PDB entry 7Y41 | electron microscopy, 4.10 A resolution (low resolution: residue-level contacts below are approximate; hydrogen-bond / salt-bridge calls are withheld) | chains A and R of the 33 polymer chains in the assembly

== Chain A ==
Molecule: 23S ribosomal RNA
Source organism: Mycolicibacterium smegmatis MC2 155
Sequence (3120 nucleotides; each row starts with the number of its first residue):
     1 UAAGUGUUUA AGGGCGCAUG GUGGAUGCCU UGGCACUGGG AGCCGAUGAA GGACGUAGGA
    61 GGCUGCGAUA AGCCUCGGGG AGCUGUCAAC CGAGCGUUGA UCCGAGGAUG UCCGAAUGGG
   121 GAAACCCGGC ACGAGUGAUG UCGUGUCACC AGGCGCUGAA UAUAUAGGCG UCUGGGGGGA
   181 ACGCGGGGAA GUGAAACAUC UCAGUACCCG UAGGAAGAGA AAACAAAAUG UGAUUCCGUG
   241 AGUAGUGGCG AGCGAAAGCG GAGGAUGGCU AAACCGUAUG CAUGUGAUAC CGGGUAGGGG
   301 UUGUGUGUGC GGGGUUGUGG GACCUAUCUU UCCGGCUCUA CCUGGCUGGA GGGCAGUGAG
   361 AAAAUGUUGU GGUUAGCGGA AAUGGCUUGG GAUGGCCUGC CGUAGACGGU GAGAGCCCGG
   421 UACGUGAAAA CCCGACGUCU GUCUUGAUGG UGUUCCCGAG UAGCAGCGGG CCCGUGGAAU
   481 CUGCUGUGAA UCUGCCGGGA CCACCCGGUA AGCCUGAAUA CUUCCCAGUG ACCGAUAGCG
   541 GAUUAGUACC GUGAGGGAAU GGUGAAAAGU ACCCCGGGAG GGGAGUGAAA GAGUACCUGA
   601 AACCGUGCGC UUACAAUCCG UCAGAGCCCU CGACGUGUCG UGGGGUGAUG GCGUGCCUUU
   661 UGAAGAAUGA GCCUGCGAGU CAGGGACAUG UCGCGAGGUU AACCCGGGUG GGGUAGCCGC
   721 AGCGAAAGCG AGUCUGAAUA GGGCGUAUCC ACACAAGAGU GUGUGGUGUA GUGGUGUGUU
   781 CUGGACCCGA AGCGGAGUGA UCUACCCAUG GCCAGGGUGA AGCGCGGGUA AGACCGCGUG
   841 GAGGCCCGAA CCCACUUAGG UUGAAGACUG AGGGGAUGAG CUGUGGGUAG GGGUGAAAGG
   901 CCAAUCAAAC UCCGUGAUAG CUGGUUCUCC CCGAAAUGCA UUUAGGUGCA GCGUCGCAUG
   961 UUUCUUGCCG GAGGUAGAGC UACUGGAUGG CCGAUGGGCC CCACAGGGUU ACUGACGUCA
  1021 GCCAAACUCC GAAUGCCGGU AAGUCCAAGA GUGCGGCAGU GAGACGGCGG GGGAUAAGCU
  1081 CCGUGCGUCG AGAGGGAAAC AGCCCAGAUC GCCGGCUAAG GCCCCUAAGC GUGUGCUAAG
  1141 UGGAAAAGGA UGUGCAGUCG CGAAGACAAC CAGGAGGUUG GCUUAGAAGC AGCCACCCUU
  1201 GAAAGAGUGC GUAAUAGCUC ACUGGUCAAG UGAUUGUGCG CCGAUAAUGU AGCGGGGCUC
  1261 AAGCACACCG CCGAAGCCGC GGCAGCCAAC GUGUUGGCUG GGUAGGGGAG CGUCCUGCAU
  1321 CCGGUGAAGC CGCCGAGUGA UCGAGUGGUG GAGGGUGUGG GAGUGAGAAU GCAGGCAUGA
  1381 GUAGCGAUUA GGCAAGUGAG AACCUUGCCC GCCGAAAGAC CAAGGGUUCC UGGGCCAGGC
  1441 CAGUCCGCCC AGGGUGAGUC GGGACCUAAG GCGAGGCCGA CAGGCGUAGU CGAUGGACAA
  1501 CGGGUUGAUA UUCCCGUACC CGUGUAUGUG CGUCCAUGAU GAAUCAGCGG UACUAACCAU
  1561 CCAAAACCAC CGUGACCGCA CCUUUCGGGG UGUGGCGUUG GUGGGGCUGC AUGGGACCUU
  1621 CGUUGGUAGU AGUCAAGCGA UGGGGUGACG CAGGAAGGUA GCCGUACCGG UCAGUGGUAA
  1681 UACCGGGGUA AGCCUGUAGG GAGUCAGAUA GGUAAAUCCG UCUGGCAUAU AUCCUGAGAG
  1741 GUGAUGCAUA GCCGAGUGAG GCGAAUUCGG UGAUCCUAUG CUGCCGAGAA AAGCCUCUAG
  1801 CGAGGACAUA CACGGCCCGU ACCCCAAACC AACACAGGUG GUCAGGUAGA GAAUACUAAG
  1861 GCGUACGAGU GAACUAUGGU UAAGGAACUC GGCAAAAUGC CCCCGUAACU UCGGGAGAAG
  1921 GGGGACCCAC AUGGCGUGUA AGCCUUUACG GCCCAAGCGU GAGUGGGUGG CACAAACCAG
  1981 UGAGAAGCGA CUGUUUACUA AAAACACAGG UCCGUGCGAA GUCGCAAGAC GAUGUAUACG
  2041 GACUGACGCC UGCCCGGUGC UGGAAGGUUA AGAGGACCCG UUAACUCCCU UUGGGGGUGA
  2101 AGCGGAGAAU UUAAGCCCCA GUAAACGGCG GUGGUAACUA UAACCAUCCU AAGGUAGCGA
  2161 AAUUCCUUGU CGGGUAAGUU CCGACCUGCA CGAAUGGCGU AACGACUUCU CAACUGUCUC
  2221 AACCAUAGAC UCGGCGAAAU UGCACUACGA GUAAAGAUGC UCGUUACGCG CGGCAGGACG
  2281 AAAAGACCCC GGGACCUUCA CUACAACUUG GUAUUGGUGC UCGAUACGGU UUGUGUAGGA
  2341 UAGGUGGGAG ACUGUGAAGC UCACACGCCA GUGUGGGUGG AGUCGUUGUU GAAAUACCAC
  2401 UCUGAUCGUA UUGGGCCUCU AACCUCGGAC CGUAUAUCCG GUUCAGGGAC AGUGCCUGGU
  2461 GGGUAGUUUA ACUGGGGCGG UUGCCUCCUA AAAUGUAACG GAGGCGCCCA AAGGUUCCCU
  2521 CAACCUGGAC GGCAAUCAGG UGUUGAGUGU AAGUGCACAA GGGAGCUUGA CUGCGAGACG
  2581 GACAUGUCGA GCAGGGACGA AAGUCGGGAC UAGUGAUCCG GCACCUCUGA GUGGAAGGGG
  2641 UGUCGCUCAA CGGAUAAAAG GUACCCCGGG GAUAACAGGC UGAUCUUCCC CAAGAGUCCA
  2701 UAUCGACGGG AUGGUUUGGC ACCUCGAUGU CGGCUCGUCG CAUCCUGGGG CUGGAGCAGG
  2761 UCCCAAGGGU UGGGCUGUUC GCCCAUUAAA GCGGCACGCG AGCUGGGUUU AGAACGUCGU
  2821 GAGACAGUUC GGUCUCUAUC CGCCGCGCGC GUCAGAAGCU UGAGGAAACC UGUCCCUAGU
  2881 ACGAGAGGAC CGGGACGGAC GAACCUCUGG UAUACCAGUU GUCCCACCAG GGGCACGGCU
  2941 GGAUAGCCAC GUUCGGACAG GAUAACCGCU GAAAGCAUCU AAGCGGGAAA CCUCUUCCAA
  3001 GACCAGGCUU CUCACCCUCU AGGAGGGAUA AGGCCCCCCG CAGACCACGG GAUUGAUAGA
  3061 CCAGACCUGG AAGCCUAGUA AUAGGUGCAG GGAACUGGCA CUAACCGGCC GAAAACUUAC
Unresolved in the structure: 1
Metal / ion sites: Mg2+ site 1: G12, G13; Mg2+ site 2: C28, G1354; Mg2+ site 3: C43, G214; Mg2+ site 4 near G55 (its only coordinating residue here); Mg2+ site 5 near U69 (its only coordinating residue here); Mg2+ site 6 near U117 (its only coordinating residue here); Mg2+ site 7 near G152 (its only coordinating residue here); Mg2+ site 8: A159, U163; Mg2+ site 9: G191, U2467; Mg2+ site 10: G191, U192; Mg2+ site 11: A196, C197; Mg2+ site 12 near C202 (its only coordinating residue here); 278 more Mg2+ sites not listed
From the paper describing this entry:
  - contacts within the chain: A2003-A2162 (pi stacking)

== Chain R ==
Name: 50S ribosomal protein L20
Source organism: Mycolicibacterium smegmatis MC2 155
UniProt: A0QYU6 (RL20_MYCS2); residue numbers follow UniProt; this construct covers 1-129
Sequence (129 residues; numbered 1 to 129; the number before each row is that of its first residue):
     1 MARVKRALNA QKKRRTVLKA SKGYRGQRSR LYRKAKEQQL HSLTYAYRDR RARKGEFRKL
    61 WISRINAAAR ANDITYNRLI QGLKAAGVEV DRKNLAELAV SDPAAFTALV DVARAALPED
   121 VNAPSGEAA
Unresolved in the structure: 1, 126-129

== Interface between chain A and chain R ==
Contacting residue pairs (145; chain A residue first):
  G14(A) - Arg25(R)
  C15(A) - Gly23(R)
  C15(A) - Tyr24(R)
  C15(A) - Arg25(R)
  C15(A) - Gly26(R)
  C15(A) - Arg30(R)
  G16(A) - Lys22(R)
  G16(A) - Gly23(R)
  G16(A) - Ser29(R)
  C17(A) - Lys22(R)
  U26(A) - Ala7(R)
  G27(A) - Lys5(R)
  C532(A) - Ala2(R)
  C533(A) - Ala2(R)
  C533(A) - Arg3(R)
  G534(A) - Arg3(R)
  A535(A) - Lys5(R)
  A537(A) - Arg3(R)
  C619(A) - Arg25(R)
  C619(A) - Arg28(R)
  C619(A) - Gln38(R)
  C619(A) - His41(R)
  C619(A) - Tyr45(R)
  G620(A) - Tyr24(R)
  G620(A) - Arg25(R)
  G620(A) - Gln38(R)
  G620(A) - Ser42(R)
  G620(A) - Tyr45(R)
  G620(A) - Arg48(R)
  U621(A) - Tyr24(R)
  U621(A) - Ser42(R)
  U621(A) - Tyr45(R)
  U621(A) - Ala46(R)
  U621(A) - Asp49(R)
  C622(A) - Asp49(R)
  C622(A) - Arg53(R)
  G651(A) - Arg48(R)
  G651(A) - Asp49(R)
  C652(A) - Arg48(R)
  G653(A) - Tyr45(R)
  G653(A) - Arg48(R)
  G655(A) - Glu37(R)
  G655(A) - His41(R)
  C656(A) - Glu37(R)
  C656(A) - His41(R)
  A670(A) - Arg33(R)
  C672(A) - Leu31(R)
  C672(A) - Arg33(R)
  C672(A) - Lys34(R)
  C673(A) - Leu31(R)
  C673(A) - Tyr32(R)
  C673(A) - Arg33(R)
  U674(A) - Arg14(R)
  G675(A) - Gln11(R)
  G675(A) - Arg14(R)
  C676(A) - Lys5(R)
  C676(A) - Arg6(R)
  G677(A) - Arg6(R)
  C927(A) - Lys13(R)
  A1108(A) - Tyr47(R)
  C1110(A) - Tyr47(R)
  C1110(A) - Arg51(R)
  G1111(A) - Tyr47(R)
  G1111(A) - Arg50(R)
  G1111(A) - Arg51(R)
  C1112(A) - Arg50(R)
  C1112(A) - Arg53(R)
  C1112(A) - Lys54(R)
  C1113(A) - Arg53(R)
  C1113(A) - Lys54(R)
  C1113(A) - Phe57(R)
  C1113(A) - Trp61(R)
  C1113(A) - Lys93(R)
  G1114(A) - Asp91(R)
  G1114(A) - Lys93(R)
  G1115(A) - Arg58(R)
  G1115(A) - Lys84(R)
  G1115(A) - Asp91(R)
  G1115(A) - Arg92(R)
  C1116(A) - Arg58(R)
  C1116(A) - Lys84(R)
  C1116(A) - Arg92(R)
  A1127(A) - Lys59(R)
  A1127(A) - Ile62(R)
  A1128(A) - Asn66(R)
  A1128(A) - Tyr76(R)
  G1129(A) - Asn66(R)
  G1129(A) - Arg70(R)
  G1129(A) - Thr75(R)
  G1129(A) - Tyr76(R)
  G1129(A) - Asn77(R)
  G1129(A) - Arg78(R)
  C1130(A) - Arg70(R)
  G1131(A) - Asn122(R)
  U1132(A) - Asn122(R)
  C1268(A) - Asn122(R)
  C1268(A) - Ala123(R)
  C1268(A) - Pro124(R)
  C1269(A) - Arg78(R)
  C1269(A) - Val121(R)
  C1269(A) - Asn122(R)
  C1269(A) - Ala123(R)
  C1269(A) - Pro124(R)
  G1270(A) - Asn77(R)
  G1270(A) - Arg78(R)
  G1270(A) - Gln81(R)
  C1271(A) - Tyr76(R)
  C1271(A) - Asn77(R)
  C1271(A) - Ile80(R)
  C1272(A) - Arg58(R)
  C1272(A) - Tyr76(R)
  C1272(A) - Arg92(R)
  G1273(A) - Arg58(R)
  A1275(A) - Tyr47(R)
  A1275(A) - Arg48(R)
  A1275(A) - Arg51(R)
  G1312(A) - Asn9(R)
  G1312(A) - Lys12(R)
  U1313(A) - Val4(R)
  U1313(A) - Lys12(R)
  C1314(A) - Val4(R)
  C1330(A) - Leu8(R)
  C1330(A) - Arg15(R)
  C1331(A) - Arg15(R)
  U1341(A) - Lys13(R)
  C1342(A) - Lys12(R)
  A1362(A) - Ala2(R)
  G1363(A) - Ala2(R)
  G1363(A) - Arg3(R)
  G1363(A) - Val4(R)
  G1365(A) - Arg6(R)
  G1365(A) - Asn9(R)
  G1365(A) - Lys13(R)
  A1366(A) - Arg6(R)
  A1366(A) - Ala10(R)
  A1366(A) - Lys13(R)
  G1367(A) - Arg33(R)
  G1367(A) - Lys36(R)
  G1367(A) - Glu37(R)
  G2242(A) - Lys34(R)
  C2243(A) - Gln27(R)
  C2243(A) - Arg28(R)
  C2243(A) - Lys34(R)
  A2244(A) - Gln27(R)
  C2245(A) - Arg25(R)
Also at the interface, not in a pair above, chain A (76 interface residues in all): G13, A602, C603, C618, A623, U646, U1126, G1329, G1361, U1364, A1368
Also at the interface, not in a pair above, chain R (65 interface residues in all): Thr16, Glu56, Ser63

== In short ==
76 residues of chain A face 65 of chain R across their interface. The Mg2+ site 1 is built by G12(A) and
G13(A). The Mg2+ site 2 is built by C28(A) and G1354(A). From the paper: contacts within the chain involving
A2162(A) and A2003(A).
Chain A is 23S ribosomal RNA and chain R is 50S ribosomal protein L20, both from Mycolicibacterium smegmatis
MC2 155; the structure, Mycobacterium smegmatis 50S ribosomal subunit from Log Phase of growth, was determined
by electron microscopy (same publication as 7XAM).
